PDB entry 8W1R | electron microscopy, 3.30 A resolution | chains C and E of the 11 polymer chains in the assembly

[Chain C (and E)]
Molecule: Core protein VP3
Source organism: Bluetongue virus (serotype 1 / isolate South Africa)
Notes: chain E of this document is another copy of the same molecule, construct and numbering; everything in this record applies to it too
UniProt: Q1AE73 (Q1AE73_9REOV); numbering as in UniProt (aligned over 1-901)
Chain sequence (901 residues; numbered 1 to 901; the number before each row is that of its first residue):
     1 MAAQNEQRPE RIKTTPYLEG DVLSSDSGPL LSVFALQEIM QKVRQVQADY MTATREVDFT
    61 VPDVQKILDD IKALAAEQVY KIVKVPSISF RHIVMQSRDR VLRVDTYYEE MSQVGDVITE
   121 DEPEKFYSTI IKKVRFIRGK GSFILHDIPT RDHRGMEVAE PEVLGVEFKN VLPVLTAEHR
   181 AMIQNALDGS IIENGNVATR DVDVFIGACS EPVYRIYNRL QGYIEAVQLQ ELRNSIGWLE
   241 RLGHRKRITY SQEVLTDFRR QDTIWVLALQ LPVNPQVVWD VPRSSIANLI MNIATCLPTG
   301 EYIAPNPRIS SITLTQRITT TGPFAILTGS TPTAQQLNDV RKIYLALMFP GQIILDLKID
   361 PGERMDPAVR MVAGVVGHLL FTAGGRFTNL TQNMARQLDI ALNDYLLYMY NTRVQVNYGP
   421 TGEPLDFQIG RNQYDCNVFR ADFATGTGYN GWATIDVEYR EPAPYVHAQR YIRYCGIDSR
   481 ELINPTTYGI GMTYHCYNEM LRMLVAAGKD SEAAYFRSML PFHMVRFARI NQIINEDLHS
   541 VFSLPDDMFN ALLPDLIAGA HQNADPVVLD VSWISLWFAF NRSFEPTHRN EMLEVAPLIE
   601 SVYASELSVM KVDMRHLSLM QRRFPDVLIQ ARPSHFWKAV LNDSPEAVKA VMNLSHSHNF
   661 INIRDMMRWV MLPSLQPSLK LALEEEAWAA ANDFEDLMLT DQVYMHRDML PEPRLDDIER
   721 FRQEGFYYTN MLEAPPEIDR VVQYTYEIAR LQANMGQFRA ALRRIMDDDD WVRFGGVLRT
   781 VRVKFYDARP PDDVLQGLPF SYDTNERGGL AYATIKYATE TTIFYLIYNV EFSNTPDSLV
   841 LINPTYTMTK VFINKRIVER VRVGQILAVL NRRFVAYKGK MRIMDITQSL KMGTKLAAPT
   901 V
Unresolved in the structure: 1-34 (chain E: 1-29, 43-58)
Reported in the primary citation:
  - mutagenesis - R431F: abolished growth in response to reverse genetics method

[Interface between chain C and chain E]
Pairs across the interface - 24 pairs, chain C then chain E:
  Q37(C) - T333(E)
  E38(C) - T333(E)
  N306(C) - M365(E)
  N306(C) - D366(E)
  R308(C) - I326(E)
  R308(C) - D366(E)  salt bridge
  I309(C) - P367(E)  hydrophobic
  S311(C) - T321(E)
  S311(C) - I326(E)
  I312(C) - I326(E)  hydrophobic
  I312(C) - M371(E)  hydrophobic
  Q316(C) - T320(E)
  Q316(C) - T321(E)  hydrogen bond (backbone-backbone)
  Q316(C) - M409(E)
  R317(C) - T319(E)
  I318(C) - T319(E)
  R431(C) - T412(E)
  T486(C) - P361(E)
  T486(C) - R364(E)
  A514(C) - Y408(E)
  A514(C) - M409(E)  hydrophobic
  R517(C) - L407(E)
  R517(C) - Y410(E)  hydrogen bond
  V901(C) - P361(E)  hydrophobic
Other interface residues (no listed pair), chain C (17 interface residues in all): T319, I490
Other interface residues (no listed pair), chain E (19 interface residues in all): G322, I400, Y418

[In short]
Chain C and chain E form an interface of 17 and 19 residues respectively, with 2 hydrogen bonds and 1 salt
bridge. Polar pairs include R308(C)-D366(E), R517(C)-Y410(E) and Q316(C)-T321(E). From the paper: R431F of
chain C abolishes growth in response to reverse genetics method.
Both chains are Core protein VP3 (Bluetongue virus (serotype 1 / isolate South Africa)). Entry 8W1R (Cryo-EM
structure of BTV core) was determined by electron microscopy (same publication as 8W12, 8W19, 8W1C, 8W1O and
8W1S).
